Entry 4LVM (X-ray diffraction, 3.10 A resolution); this record covers chains A and E of the 3 polymer chains in the assembly.

== Chain A ==
Molecule: Plasmid recombination enzyme
Organism: Streptococcus agalactiae
Notes: fragment: Relaxase Domain of MobM protein
Reference sequence: P13925 (PRE_STRAG); residues 2-199 here = UniProt positions 2-199
Sequence (198 residues; row label = number of the first residue in the row):
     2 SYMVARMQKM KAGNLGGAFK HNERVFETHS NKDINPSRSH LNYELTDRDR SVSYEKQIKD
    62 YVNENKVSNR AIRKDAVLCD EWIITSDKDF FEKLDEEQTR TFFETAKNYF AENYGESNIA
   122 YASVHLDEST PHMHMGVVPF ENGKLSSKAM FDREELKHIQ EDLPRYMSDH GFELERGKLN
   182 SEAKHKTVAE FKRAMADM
Not modelled in the structure: 27-32
Curated features (UniProtKB/Swiss-Prot):
  - binding site (DNA): Tyr44, Tyr115
Bound ions: Mn2+: His22, His126, Glu129, His133, His135; Na+ near Asn181 (its only coordinating residue here); Mg2+ near Met199 (its only coordinating residue here)
Reported in the primary citation:
  - Mn2+ coordination: His22
  - conformationally variable residues (order/disorder transition, side-chain flip): Arg25, Asn43
  - catalytic residues: Glu129 (from molecular simulation)
  - catalytic residues: Arg25 (proposed by the authors, not directly observed)
  - mutagenesis - H22A, H22Y, R25A: abolished catalytic activity
  - mutagenesis - Y44F: unchanged catalytic activity
  - mutagenesis - E129A, E129Q: decreased catalytic activity (relaxation activity)

== Chain E ==
Molecule: ATAAAGTATAGTGTGT oligonucleotide
Notes: fragment: oligonucleotide_2 mimicking pMV158 oriT DNA hairpin
Sequence (16 nucleotides; row label = number of the first residue in the row):
    12 ATAAAGTATA GTGTGT

== How chain A and chain E interact ==
Contacting residue pairs - 72 pairs, chain A then chain E:
  Tyr3(A) - DT23(E)  phosphate contact
  Tyr3(A) - DG24(E)  phosphate contact
  Val5(A) - DT23(E)  base contact
  Ala6(A) - DA21(E)  base contact
  Ala6(A) - DG22(E)  base contact
  Arg7(A) - DA21(E)  base contact
  Arg7(A) - DG22(E)  hydrogen bond to the base
  Met8(A) - DA21(E)  hydrogen bond to the base
  Lys10(A) - DT18(E)  salt bridge to the phosphate
  Lys10(A) - DA19(E)  salt bridge to the phosphate
  Lys10(A) - DT20(E)  hydrogen bond to the base
  Lys12(A) - DG17(E)  hydrogen bond to the phosphate
  Lys12(A) - DT18(E)  salt bridge to the phosphate
  His22(A) - DT27(E)  salt bridge to the phosphate
  Asp34(A) - DG26(E)  phosphate contact
  Arg71(A) - DA15(E)  sugar contact
  Arg74(A) - DA15(E)  base contact
  Arg74(A) - DA16(E)  hydrogen bond to the base
  Arg74(A) - DG17(E)  hydrogen bond to the sugar
  Asp76(A) - DG17(E)  sugar contact
  Ala77(A) - DG17(E)  sugar contact
  Val78(A) - DG17(E)  hydrogen bond to the phosphate
  Val78(A) - DT18(E)  phosphate contact
  Trp83(A) - DA21(E)  base contact
  Thr86(A) - DG26(E)  base contact
  Ser87(A) - DT25(E)  phosphate contact
  Asp88(A) - DG24(E)  phosphate contact
  Glu129(A) - DG26(E)  phosphate contact
  Glu129(A) - DT27(E)  phosphate contact
  Ser130(A) - DT25(E)  sugar contact
  Ser130(A) - DG26(E)  hydrogen bond to the phosphate
  Thr131(A) - DT25(E)  hydrogen bond to the phosphate
  His135(A) - DT27(E)  phosphate contact
  Lys145(A) - DA16(E)  phosphate contact
  Leu146(A) - DA16(E)  sugar contact
  Ser147(A) - DA16(E)  sugar contact
  Ser147(A) - DG17(E)  hydrogen bond to the phosphate
  Ser148(A) - DG17(E)  hydrogen bond to the phosphate
  Lys149(A) - DA16(E)  base contact
  Lys149(A) - DG17(E)  hydrogen bond to the base
  Lys149(A) - DT18(E)  hydrogen bond to the base
  Phe152(A) - DT20(E)  hydrogen bond to the base
  Asp153(A) - DT20(E)  base contact
  Arg154(A) - DT20(E)  hydrogen bond to the base
  Arg154(A) - DA21(E)  salt bridge to the phosphate
  Leu157(A) - DT20(E)  base contact
  Leu157(A) - DA21(E)  sugar contact
  Lys158(A) - DA21(E)  sugar contact
  Gln161(A) - DA21(E)  phosphate contact
  Gln161(A) - DG22(E)  sugar contact
  Arg177(A) - DG22(E)  salt bridge to the phosphate
  Gly178(A) - DG22(E)  phosphate contact
  Gly178(A) - DT23(E)  phosphate contact
  Lys179(A) - DG22(E)  sugar contact
  Lys179(A) - DT23(E)  hydrogen bond to the phosphate
  Leu180(A) - DG22(E)  phosphate contact
  Asn181(A) - DG22(E)  hydrogen bond to the phosphate
  Ser182(A) - DG22(E)  hydrogen bond to the phosphate
  Ser182(A) - DT23(E)  hydrogen bond to the phosphate
  Ala184(A) - DG22(E)  hydrogen bond to the base
  Ala184(A) - DT23(E)  base contact
  Lys185(A) - DG24(E)  base contact
  His186(A) - DT23(E)  hydrogen bond to the base
  His186(A) - DG24(E)  base contact
  His186(A) - DG26(E)  hydrogen bond to the base
  Lys187(A) - DG24(E)  hydrogen bond to the base
  Val189(A) - DG26(E)  phosphate contact
  Val189(A) - DT27(E)  phosphate contact
  Phe192(A) - DG24(E)  stacking on the base
  Phe192(A) - DT25(E)  sugar contact
  Lys193(A) - DT25(E)  base contact
  Lys193(A) - DG26(E)  salt bridge to the phosphate
Interface residues without a listed pair, chain A (51 interface residues in all): Gln9, Ile84, Lys89, His133, Met196
Interface residues without a listed pair, chain E (15 interface residues in all): DT13, DA14

== In short ==
51 residues of chain A and 15 residues of chain E are in contact, with 23 hydrogen bonds, 7 salt bridges and 1
aromatic stacking contact. Among the polar pairs are Arg7(A)-DG22(E), Met8(A)-DA21(E) and Lys10(A)-DT20(E).
From the paper: catalytic residues Glu129(A) and Arg25(A); H22A, H22Y and R25A of chain A abolish catalytic
activity; 6 substitutions were tested in all.
Chain A is Plasmid recombination enzyme (Streptococcus agalactiae) and chain E is ATAAAGTATAGTGTGT
oligonucleotide; the structure, MobM Relaxase Domain (MOBV; Mob_Pre) bound to plasmid pMV158 oriT DNA (23nt).
Mn-bound crystal structure at ..., was determined by X-ray diffraction (same publication as 5N2Q, 4LVI, 4LVJ,
4LVK and 4LVL).
